PDB entry 1Q5V | X-ray diffraction, 2.30 A resolution | chains A and B of the 4 polymer chains in the assembly

== Chain A (and B) ==
Protein: Nickel responsive regulator
From: Escherichia coli
Notes: chain B of this document is another copy of the same molecule, construct and numbering; everything in this record applies to it too
Reference sequence: P0A6Z6 (NIKR_ECOLI); residues 1-133 here = UniProt positions 1-133
Chain sequence (133 residues; numbered 1 to 133; the number before each row is that of its first residue):
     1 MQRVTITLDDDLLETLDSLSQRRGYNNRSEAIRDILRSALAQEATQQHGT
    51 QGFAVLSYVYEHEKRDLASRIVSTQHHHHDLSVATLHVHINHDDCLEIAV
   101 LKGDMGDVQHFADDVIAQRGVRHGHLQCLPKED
Not modelled in the structure: 47, 62-77, 133 (chain B: 62-78)
UniProt features mapped onto this chain:
  - binding site (Ni(2+)): His76, His87, His89, Cys95
  - mutagenesis: Arg3 (R3A: Loss of DNA-binding)

== How chain A and chain B interact ==
Contacting residue pairs (96; chain A residue first):
  Met1(A) - Thr7(B)
  Met1(A) - Leu8(B)
  Met1(A) - Asp9(B)
  Met1(A) - Asp10(B)  hydrogen bond (backbone-side chain)
  Gln2(A) - Ile6(B)
  Gln2(A) - Thr7(B)
  Gln2(A) - Leu8(B)  hydrogen bond (backbone-backbone)
  Gln2(A) - Asp10(B)  hydrogen bond
  Gln2(A) - Leu13(B)
  Gln2(A) - Arg28(B)  hydrogen bond
  Arg3(A) - Thr5(B)
  Arg3(A) - Ile6(B)
  Arg3(A) - Thr7(B)
  Val4(A) - Val4(B)
  Val4(A) - Thr5(B)
  Val4(A) - Ile6(B)  hydrogen bond (backbone-backbone)
  Val4(A) - Leu8(B)  hydrophobic
  Thr5(A) - Arg3(B)
  Thr5(A) - Val4(B)
  Thr5(A) - Thr5(B)  hydrogen bond
  Thr5(A) - Ser29(B)
  Ile6(A) - Gln2(B)
  Ile6(A) - Arg3(B)
  Ile6(A) - Val4(B)  hydrogen bond (backbone-backbone)
  Ile6(A) - Ser29(B)
  Ile6(A) - Ile32(B)  hydrophobic
  Thr7(A) - Met1(B)
  Thr7(A) - Gln2(B)
  Thr7(A) - Arg3(B)  hydrogen bond
  Thr7(A) - Arg33(B)  hydrogen bond (backbone-side chain)
  Leu8(A) - Met1(B)
  Leu8(A) - Gln2(B)  hydrogen bond (backbone-backbone)
  Leu8(A) - Arg33(B)
  Leu8(A) - Leu36(B)  hydrophobic
  Asp9(A) - Arg37(B)  salt bridge
  Asp10(A) - Met1(B)  hydrogen bond (side chain-backbone)
  Asp10(A) - Gln2(B)  hydrogen bond
  Leu12(A) - Arg37(B)
  Leu12(A) - Leu40(B)  hydrophobic
  Leu13(A) - Gln2(B)
  Leu13(A) - Val4(B)  hydrophobic
  Thr15(A) - Leu40(B)
  Thr15(A) - Glu43(B)
  Ser18(A) - Thr45(B)  hydrogen bond
  Leu19(A) - Leu40(B)  hydrophobic
  Leu19(A) - Glu43(B)
  Arg22(A) - Glu43(B)  salt bridge
  Arg22(A) - Thr45(B)
  Arg22(A) - Gln109(B)
  Arg22(A) - Asp113(B)  salt bridge
  Arg23(A) - Glu43(B)  salt bridge
  Arg28(A) - Gln2(B)  hydrogen bond
  Ser29(A) - Thr5(B)  hydrogen bond (side chain-backbone)
  Ser29(A) - Ile6(B)
  Ser29(A) - Thr7(B)
  Ile32(A) - Ile6(B)  hydrophobic
  Ile32(A) - Leu36(B)  hydrophobic
  Arg33(A) - Thr7(B)  hydrogen bond (side chain-backbone)
  Arg33(A) - Leu12(B)
  Ile35(A) - Leu36(B)  hydrophobic
  Ile35(A) - Ala39(B)  hydrophobic
  Ile35(A) - Leu40(B)  hydrophobic
  Leu36(A) - Ile35(B)  hydrophobic
  Arg37(A) - Asp9(B)  salt bridge
  Arg37(A) - Leu12(B)
  Ala39(A) - Ile35(B)  hydrophobic
  Leu40(A) - Leu19(B)  hydrophobic
  Leu40(A) - Ile35(B)  hydrophobic
  Glu43(A) - Leu19(B)
  Glu43(A) - Arg22(B)
  Glu43(A) - Arg23(B)
  Phe53(A) - Ile90(B)  hydrophobic
  Val55(A) - Leu96(B)  hydrophobic
  Ser57(A) - Gln127(B)  hydrogen bond
  Leu86(A) - Val100(B)  hydrophobic
  Ile90(A) - Phe53(B)  hydrophobic
  Leu96(A) - Val55(B)  hydrophobic
  Leu96(A) - Val100(B)  hydrophobic
  Leu96(A) - Leu129(B)  hydrophobic
  Ile98(A) - Val55(B)  hydrophobic
  Ile98(A) - Ile98(B)  hydrophobic
  Ile98(A) - Val100(B)  hydrophobic
  Val100(A) - Leu86(B)  hydrophobic
  Val100(A) - Leu96(B)  hydrophobic
  Val100(A) - Ile98(B)  hydrophobic
  Arg122(A) - Glu132(B)  salt bridge
  His123(A) - Gln127(B)  hydrogen bond (backbone-side chain)
  His123(A) - Leu129(B)
  His123(A) - Glu132(B)  salt bridge
  His125(A) - His125(B)  hydrogen bond
  Gln127(A) - Ser57(B)  hydrogen bond
  Gln127(A) - His123(B)  hydrogen bond (side chain-backbone)
  Gln127(A) - His125(B)
  Leu129(A) - Leu96(B)  hydrophobic
  Leu129(A) - His123(B)
  Glu132(A) - His123(B)  salt bridge
Also at the interface, not in a pair above, chain A (46 interface residues in all): Leu16, Val59, Val83, Val88, Asp94
Also at the interface, not in a pair above, chain B (48 interface residues in all): Thr15, Leu16, Ala44, Val59, Val83, Val88, His89

== Summary ==
46 residues of chain A face 48 of chain B across their interface, with 21 hydrogen bonds and 8 salt bridges.
Polar contacts include Asp9(A)-Arg37(B), Arg22(A)-Glu43(B) and Arg22(A)-Asp113(B). From UniProt: 4
Ni2+-binding residues and one mutagenesis site on chain A.
Chain A and chain B are both Nickel responsive regulator (Escherichia coli); the structure, Apo-NikR, was
determined by X-ray diffraction (same publication as 1Q5Y).
